Entry 5WSK (X-ray diffraction, 1.78 A resolution); this record covers chains A and B of the 4 polymer chains in the assembly.

== Chain A (and B) ==
Protein: Ribulose bisphosphate carboxylase large chain
From: Triticum aestivum
Notes: EC 4.1.1.39; chain B of this document is another copy of the same molecule, construct and numbering; everything in this record applies to it too
UniProt: P11383 (RBL_WHEAT); residues 1-477 here = UniProt positions 1-477
Amino-acid sequence (477 residues; row label = number of the first residue in the row):
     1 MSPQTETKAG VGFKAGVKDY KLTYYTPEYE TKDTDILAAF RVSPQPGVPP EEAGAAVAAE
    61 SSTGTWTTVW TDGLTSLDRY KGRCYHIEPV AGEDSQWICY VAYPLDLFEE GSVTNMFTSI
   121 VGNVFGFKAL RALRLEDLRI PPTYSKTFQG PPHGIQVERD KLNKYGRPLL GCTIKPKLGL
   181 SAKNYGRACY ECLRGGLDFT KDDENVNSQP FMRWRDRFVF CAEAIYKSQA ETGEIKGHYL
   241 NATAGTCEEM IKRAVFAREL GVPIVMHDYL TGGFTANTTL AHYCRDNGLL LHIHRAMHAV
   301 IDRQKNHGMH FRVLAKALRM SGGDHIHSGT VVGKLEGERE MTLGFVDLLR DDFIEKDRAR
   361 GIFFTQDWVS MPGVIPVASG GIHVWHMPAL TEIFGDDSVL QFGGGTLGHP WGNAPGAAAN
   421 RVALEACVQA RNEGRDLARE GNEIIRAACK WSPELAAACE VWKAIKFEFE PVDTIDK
Disordered / not traced: 1-21, 334-335, 465-477 (chain B: 1-21, 333-336, 465-477)
Modified residues: K201 (lysine nz-carboxylic acid; KCX)
Bound ions: Mg2+: K201, D203, E204
Swiss-Prot annotation at these positions:
  - active site (Proton acceptor): K175, H294
  - binding site (substrate): N123, T173, K177, R295, H327, S379
  - binding site (Mg(2+)): K201, D203, E204
  - site: K14 (Not N6-methylated), K334 (Transition state stabilizer)
  - modified residue: P3 (N-acetylproline), K201 (N6-carboxylysine)

== Interface between chain A and chain B ==
Contacting residue pairs - 177 pairs, chain A then chain B:
  S62(A) - K177(B)
  W66(A) - G381(B)
  W66(A) - I382(B)
  W66(A) - H383(B)
  W66(A) - G403(B)  hydrogen bond (side chain-backbone)
  W66(A) - G404(B)
  W66(A) - G405(B)
  W66(A) - W462(B)
  T67(A) - G404(B)
  T68(A) - G408(B)
  V69(A) - L407(B)
  W70(A) - L407(B)
  W70(A) - N413(B)  hydrogen bond
  T71(A) - K175(B)  hydrogen bond (side chain-backbone)
  T71(A) - P176(B)
  D72(A) - P176(B)
  L74(A) - L180(B)  hydrophobic
  L74(A) - N184(B)
  T75(A) - P176(B)
  T75(A) - G179(B)  hydrogen bond (side chain-backbone)
  L77(A) - P176(B)  hydrophobic
  L77(A) - L178(B)
  R79(A) - F211(B)
  Y80(A) - L178(B)
  Y80(A) - G179(B)
  Y80(A) - F211(B)
  D106(A) - Q209(B)
  D106(A) - P210(B)
  D106(A) - F211(B)
  L107(A) - L178(B)  hydrophobic
  L107(A) - Q209(B)  hydrogen bond (backbone-side chain)
  F108(A) - Q209(B)
  E109(A) - N207(B)
  E109(A) - S208(B)  hydrogen bond (side chain-backbone)
  E109(A) - Q209(B)
  E109(A) - R253(B)  salt bridge
  E110(A) - P210(B)
  E110(A) - R213(B)  salt bridge
  S112(A) - A244(B)
  S112(A) - G245(B)  hydrogen bond (side chain-backbone)
  T114(A) - T243(B)
  T114(A) - A244(B)
  T114(A) - T271(B)  hydrogen bond (side chain-backbone)
  T114(A) - G272(B)
  N115(A) - N205(B)  hydrogen bond (side chain-backbone)
  N115(A) - N207(B)
  N115(A) - Q209(B)  hydrogen bond
  T118(A) - E204(B)
  T118(A) - N205(B)
  T118(A) - D268(B)
  T118(A) - T271(B)  hydrogen bond
  T118(A) - A296(B)
  S119(A) - N205(B)
  V121(A) - M297(B)
  V121(A) - V300(B)
  G122(A) - A296(B)
  G122(A) - M297(B)  hydrogen bond (backbone-backbone)
  F125(A) - A299(B)
  F125(A) - V300(B)  hydrophobic
  F125(A) - R303(B)  hydrogen bond (backbone-side chain)
  G126(A) - A299(B)
  G126(A) - R303(B)
  F127(A) - R303(B)  hydrogen bond (backbone-side chain)
  L130(A) - R303(B)  hydrogen bond (backbone-side chain)
  R131(A) - Q304(B)  hydrogen bond (backbone-side chain)
  A132(A) - Q304(B)
  K175(A) - T65(B)  hydrogen bond
  K175(A) - T67(B)
  K175(A) - V69(B)
  K175(A) - T71(B)  hydrogen bond (backbone-side chain)
  P176(A) - T71(B)
  P176(A) - D72(B)
  P176(A) - L77(B)  hydrophobic
  K177(A) - S62(B)
  L178(A) - L107(B)
  G179(A) - T75(B)
  G179(A) - Y80(B)
  L180(A) - L74(B)  hydrophobic
  L180(A) - T75(B)
  E204(A) - T118(B)
  N205(A) - N115(B)  hydrogen bond (backbone-side chain)
  N205(A) - T118(B)
  N205(A) - S119(B)
  N207(A) - E109(B)
  N207(A) - N115(B)
  S208(A) - E109(B)  hydrogen bond (backbone-side chain)
  Q209(A) - D106(B)
  Q209(A) - L107(B)  hydrogen bond (side chain-backbone)
  Q209(A) - F108(B)
  Q209(A) - E109(B)
  Q209(A) - N115(B)  hydrogen bond
  P210(A) - D106(B)
  P210(A) - E110(B)
  F211(A) - Y80(B)
  F211(A) - D106(B)
  R213(A) - E110(B)  salt bridge
  T243(A) - T114(B)
  A244(A) - S112(B)
  A244(A) - T114(B)
  A244(A) - T275(B)  hydrogen bond (backbone-side chain)
  G245(A) - S112(B)  hydrogen bond (backbone-side chain)
  G245(A) - F274(B)
  G245(A) - T275(B)
  G245(A) - T278(B)  hydrogen bond (backbone-side chain)
  T246(A) - T275(B)
  T246(A) - T278(B)
  T246(A) - T279(B)
  T246(A) - H282(B)
  C247(A) - C247(B)  disulfide
  C247(A) - T275(B)
  C247(A) - A276(B)  hydrophobic
  C247(A) - T279(B)  hydrogen bond (backbone-side chain)
  E248(A) - T279(B)  hydrogen bond
  R253(A) - E109(B)  salt bridge
  T271(A) - T114(B)  hydrogen bond (backbone-side chain)
  T271(A) - T118(B)  hydrogen bond
  G272(A) - T114(B)
  G272(A) - G273(B)
  G272(A) - F274(B)
  G272(A) - T275(B)  hydrogen bond (backbone-backbone)
  G273(A) - G272(B)
  G273(A) - G273(B)
  F274(A) - G245(B)
  F274(A) - G272(B)
  T275(A) - A244(B)  hydrogen bond (side chain-backbone)
  T275(A) - G245(B)
  T275(A) - T246(B)
  T275(A) - C247(B)
  T275(A) - G272(B)  hydrogen bond (backbone-backbone)
  T275(A) - A276(B)
  A276(A) - C247(B)  hydrophobic
  A276(A) - T275(B)
  T278(A) - G245(B)  hydrogen bond (side chain-backbone)
  T278(A) - T246(B)
  T279(A) - T246(B)
  T279(A) - C247(B)  hydrogen bond (side chain-backbone)
  T279(A) - E248(B)  hydrogen bond
  H282(A) - T246(B)
  A296(A) - T118(B)
  A296(A) - G122(B)
  M297(A) - V121(B)
  M297(A) - G122(B)  hydrogen bond (backbone-backbone)
  A299(A) - F125(B)
  A299(A) - G126(B)
  A299(A) - H307(B)  hydrogen bond (backbone-side chain)
  V300(A) - V121(B)
  V300(A) - F125(B)  hydrophobic
  V300(A) - I301(B)  hydrophobic
  V300(A) - H307(B)
  V300(A) - G308(B)
  V300(A) - M309(B)  hydrophobic
  I301(A) - I301(B)  hydrophobic
  R303(A) - F125(B)  hydrogen bond (side chain-backbone)
  R303(A) - G126(B)
  R303(A) - F127(B)  hydrogen bond (side chain-backbone)
  R303(A) - L130(B)  hydrogen bond (side chain-backbone)
  R303(A) - H307(B)
  Q304(A) - R131(B)  hydrogen bond (side chain-backbone)
  Q304(A) - A132(B)
  Q304(A) - H307(B)  hydrogen bond
  H307(A) - A299(B)  hydrogen bond (side chain-backbone)
  H307(A) - V300(B)
  H307(A) - Q304(B)  hydrogen bond
  M309(A) - V300(B)  hydrophobic
  E336(A) - K128(B)  salt bridge
  G381(A) - W66(B)
  I382(A) - W66(B)
  H383(A) - W66(B)
  G404(A) - W66(B)
  G404(A) - T67(B)
  G405(A) - W66(B)
  L407(A) - V69(B)
  L407(A) - W70(B)
  G408(A) - T68(B)
  N413(A) - W70(B)  hydrogen bond
  W462(A) - W66(B)
  W462(A) - T67(B)
Interface residues without a listed pair, chain A (91 interface residues in all): Q45, T65, G111, F117, N123, K128, N184, A188, D268, G308, G412
Interface residues without a listed pair, chain B (89 interface residues in all): Q45, G111, F117, N123, G412
Inter-chain disulfides: C247(A)-C247(B)

== Overview ==
91 residues of chain A face 89 of chain B across their interface, with 1 disulfide bond, 45 hydrogen bonds and
5 salt bridges. Polar pairs include E109(A)-R253(B), E110(A)-R213(B) and E336(A)-K128(B).
Both chains are Ribulose bisphosphate carboxylase large chain (Triticum aestivum). Entry 5WSK (Structure of
Ribulose-1,5-bisphosphate carboxylase/oxygenase from wheat) was determined by X-ray diffraction.
